8R1X - chains A and B of the 3 polymer chains in the assembly; structure by solution NMR.

[Chain A]
Protein: High mobility group protein D
Organism: Drosophila melanogaster
Reference sequence: Q05783 (HMGD_DROME); residue numbers follow UniProt; this construct covers 1-112
Sequence (112 residues; numbered 1 to 112; the number before each row is that of its first residue):
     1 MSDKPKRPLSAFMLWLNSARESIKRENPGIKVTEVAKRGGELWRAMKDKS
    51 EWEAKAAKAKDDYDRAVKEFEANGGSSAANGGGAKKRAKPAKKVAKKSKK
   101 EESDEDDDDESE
Unresolved in the structure: 1, 75-112
Differences from the reference sequence: engineered mutation Phe12 (Tyr in Q05783)
UniProt features mapped onto this chain:
  - DNA-binding region: Pro5 to Glu71 (HMG box)
  - modified residue (Phosphoserine): Ser10, Ser103, Ser111
From the paper describing this entry:
  - mutagenesis - Y12F (-11.0 kcal mol-1): unchanged binding to dA2 bulge DNA
  - conformationally variable residues (side-chain flip): Phe12
  - binding site for the 14-nt DNA strand (chain B): Met13

[Chain B]
Molecule: 14-nt DNA strand
Sequence (14 nucleotides; numbered 1 to 14; the number before each row is that of its first residue):
     1 CGATATTAAGAGCC

[Interface between chain A and chain B]
Pairs across the interface (18; chain A residue first):
  Arg7(A) - DG12(B)  base contact
  Arg7(A) - DC13(B)  sugar contact
  Pro8(A) - DG10(B)  base contact
  Leu9(A) - DA9(B)  base contact
  Ser10(A) - DA8(B)  base contact
  Ser10(A) - DA9(B)  base contact
  Phe12(A) - DA8(B)  sugar contact
  Thr33(A) - DA5(B)  base contact
  Thr33(A) - DT6(B)  sugar contact
  Ala36(A) - DT6(B)  base contact
  Ala36(A) - DT7(B)  sugar contact
  Lys37(A) - DT6(B)  phosphate contact
  Lys37(A) - DT7(B)  phosphate contact
  Lys60(A) - DG10(B)  base contact
  Lys60(A) - DA11(B)  sugar contact
  Tyr63(A) - DG12(B)  sugar contact
  Val67(A) - DG12(B)  phosphate contact
  Val67(A) - DC13(B)  phosphate contact
Other interface residues (no listed pair), chain A (14 interface residues in all): Met13, Val32, Asp64

[Summary]
Chain A and chain B form an interface of 14 and 9 residues respectively. Curated annotation (UniProt) lists a
DNA-binding region on chain A. The paper reports a binding site for the 14-nt DNA strand (chain B) at
Met13(A); Y12F of chain A leaves binding to dA2 bulge DNA unchanged.
Here chain A is High mobility group protein D (Drosophila melanogaster) and chain B is a 14-nt DNA strand.
Entry 8R1X (Solution structure and chemical shift assignments for HMG-D Y12F mutant complexed to a 14:12 dA2
bulge ...) was determined by solution NMR.
